Entry 8HR1 (electron microscopy, 3.02 A resolution); this record covers chains C and J of the 11 polymer chains in the assembly.

[Chain C]
Molecule: Histone H2A type 1-B/E
Organism: Homo sapiens
UniProt: P04908 (H2A1B_HUMAN); residues 13-118 here correspond to UniProt positions 14-119 (UniProt number = residue number + 1)
Sequence (107 residues; numbered 13 to 119; the number before each row is that of its first residue):
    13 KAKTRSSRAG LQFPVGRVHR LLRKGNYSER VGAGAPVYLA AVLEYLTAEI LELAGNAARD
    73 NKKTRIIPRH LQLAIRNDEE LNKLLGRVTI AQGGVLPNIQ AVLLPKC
Differences from the reference sequence: expression tag (119)
UniProt features mapped onto this chain:
  - modified residue: Lys13 (N6-(beta-hydroxybutyryl)lysine), Lys36 (N6-(2-hydroxyisobutyryl)lysine), Lys74 (N6-(2-hydroxyisobutyryl)lysine), Lys75 (N6-(2-hydroxyisobutyryl)lysine), Lys95 (N6-(2-hydroxyisobutyryl)lysine), Gln104 (N5-methylglutamine), Lys118 (N6-(2-hydroxyisobutyryl)lysine)
  - cross-link (Glycyl lysine isopeptide (Lys-Gly)): Lys13 (interchain with G-Cter in ubiquitin), Lys15 (interchain with G-Cter in ubiquitin)

[Chain J]
Molecule: 147-nt DNA strand
Organism: Homo sapiens
Sequence (147 nucleotides; row label = number of the first residue in the row; numbers below 1 keep their minus sign (DC-73 is residue -73)):
   -73 CTGGAGAATC CCGGTGCCGA GGCCGCTCAA TTGGTCGTAG ACAGCTCTAG CACCGCTTAA
   -13 ACGCACGTAC GCGCTGTCCC CCGCGTTTTA ACCGCCAAGG GGATTACTCC CTAGTCTCCA
    47 GGCACGTGTC AGATATATAC ATCCTGT

[Chain C / chain J interface]
Residue-residue contacts - 13 pairs, chain C then chain J:
  Lys13(C) with DT-42(J), sugar contact
  Ala14(C) with DT-43(J), phosphate contact; DT-42(J), phosphate contact
  Lys15(C) with DT-42(J), phosphate contact
  Thr16(C) with DT-43(J), phosphate contact
  Arg17(C) with DT-43(J), hydrogen bond to the phosphate
  Arg20(C) with DT-42(J), salt bridge to the phosphate
  Gly28(C) with DT-43(J), phosphate contact
  Arg29(C) with DA-44(J), phosphate contact
  Arg32(C) with DA-44(J), salt bridge to the phosphate
  Arg42(C) with DA-35(J), sugar contact
  Arg77(C) with DG-55(J), hydrogen bond to the phosphate; DA-54(J), salt bridge to the phosphate
Also at the interface, not in a pair above, chain J (8 interface residues in all): DG-41, DT-36

[Overview]
Chain C and chain J form an interface of 11 and 8 residues respectively; the contacts include 2 hydrogen bonds
and 3 salt bridges. Among the polar pairs are Arg17(C)-DT-43(J), Arg77(C)-DG-55(J) and Arg20(C)-DT-42(J).
Here chain C is Histone H2A type 1-B/E and chain J is a 147-nt DNA strand, both from Homo sapiens. Entry 8HR1
(Cryo-EM structure of SSX1 bound to the unmodified nucleosome at a resolution of 3.02 angstrom) was determined
by electron microscopy.
